PDB entry 9BW1 | electron microscopy, 3.65 A resolution | chains 4 and N of the 24 polymer chains in the assembly

== Chain 4 ==
Molecule: RE_target
Sequence (200 nucleotides; numbered -158 to 41; the number before each row is that of its first residue; numbers below 1 keep their minus sign (DT-158 is residue -158)):
  -158 TCACGGCAAGCTTATCCTTCCAATTTGGACTAGCGGCAAAGTTATGGTTC
  -108 CAAACTGTCAATTTCATCCAAAATTAGCTGACGCAAGAATGAGGGTTGTA
   -58 GTGTTGTTGACGGCAAAGTTATGGTTCCAGTAACGGCAAAGTTATGGGTA
    -8 AAGTCACACTACGTCTTTAATGGGCAGCGCCCACATACGCAGCGATTTCC
Disordered / not traced: -158 to -31, 20-41
Bound ions: Mg2+ near DA-1 (its only coordinating residue here)

== Chain N ==
Name: Integrase
Source organism: Peltigera membranacea
UniProt: A0A235IFR8 (A0A235IFR8_9NOSO); residue numbers follow UniProt; this construct covers 1-898
Sequence (898 residues; row label = number of the first residue in the row):
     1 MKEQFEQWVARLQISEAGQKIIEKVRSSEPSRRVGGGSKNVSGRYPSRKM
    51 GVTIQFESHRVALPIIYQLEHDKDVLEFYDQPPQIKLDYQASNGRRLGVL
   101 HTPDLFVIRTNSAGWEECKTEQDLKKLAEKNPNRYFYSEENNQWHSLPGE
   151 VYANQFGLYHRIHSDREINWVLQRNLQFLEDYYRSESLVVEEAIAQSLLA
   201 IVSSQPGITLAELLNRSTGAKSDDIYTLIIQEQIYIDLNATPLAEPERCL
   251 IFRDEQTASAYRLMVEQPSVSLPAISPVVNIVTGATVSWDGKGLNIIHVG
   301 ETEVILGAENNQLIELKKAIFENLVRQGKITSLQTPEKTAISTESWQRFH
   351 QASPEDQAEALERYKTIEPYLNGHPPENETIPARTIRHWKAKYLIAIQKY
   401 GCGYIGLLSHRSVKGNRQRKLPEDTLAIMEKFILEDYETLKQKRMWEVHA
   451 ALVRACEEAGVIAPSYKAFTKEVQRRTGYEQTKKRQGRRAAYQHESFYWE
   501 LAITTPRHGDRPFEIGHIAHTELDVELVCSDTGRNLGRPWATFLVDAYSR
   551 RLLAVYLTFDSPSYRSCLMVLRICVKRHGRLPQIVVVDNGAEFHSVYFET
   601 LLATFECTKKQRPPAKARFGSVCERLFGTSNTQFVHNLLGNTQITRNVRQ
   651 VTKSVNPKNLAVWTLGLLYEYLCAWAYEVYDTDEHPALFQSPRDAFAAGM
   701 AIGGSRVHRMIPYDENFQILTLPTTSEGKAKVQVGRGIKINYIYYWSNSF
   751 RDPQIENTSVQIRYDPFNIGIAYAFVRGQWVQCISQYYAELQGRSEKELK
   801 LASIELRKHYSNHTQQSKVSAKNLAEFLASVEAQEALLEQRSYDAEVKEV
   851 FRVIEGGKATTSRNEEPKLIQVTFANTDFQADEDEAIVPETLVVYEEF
Disordered / not traced: 264-341, 858-898
Sequence notes: engineered mutation Ala62 (Glu in A0A235IFR8), Ala519 (Asp in A0A235IFR8)

== Interface between chain 4 and chain N ==
Pairs across the interface - 28 pairs, chain 4 then chain N:
  DA-3(4) with Arg646(N), hydrogen bond to the phosphate
  DC-2(4) with Glu624(N), sugar contact; Arg625(N), base contact; Phe627(N), phosphate contact; Gly628(N), sugar contact; Asn631(N), phosphate contact; Arg646(N), salt bridge to the phosphate
  DA-1(4) with Tyr492(N), base contact; Thr521(N), hydrogen bond to the phosphate; Ala617(N), base contact; Glu624(N), base contact
  DC0(4) with His520(N), sugar contact; Thr521(N), phosphate contact; Glu522(N), phosphate contact; Trp540(N), sugar contact
  DT1(4) with Thr521(N), phosphate contact; Glu522(N), sugar contact; Arg538(N), hydrogen bond to the phosphate
  DA2(4) with Arg538(N), salt bridge to the phosphate; Thr642(N), phosphate contact; Thr645(N), phosphate contact; Val648(N), base contact
  DC3(4) with Arg538(N), salt bridge to the phosphate; Thr642(N), phosphate contact; Thr645(N), phosphate contact; Val648(N), hydrogen bond to the base; Lys658(N), sugar contact
  DG4(4) with Lys658(N), salt bridge to the phosphate
Other interface residues (no listed pair), chain N (21 interface residues in all): Arg489, Gln493, Asp524, Val651

== In short ==
8 residues of chain 4 and 21 residues of chain N are in contact; the contacts include 4 hydrogen bonds and 4
salt bridges. Among the polar pairs are DC3(4)-Val648(N), DA-3(4)-Arg646(N) and DA-1(4)-Thr521(N).
Here chain 4 is RE_target and chain N is Integrase (Peltigera membranacea). Entry 9BW1 (TnsABCD-DNA
transpososome) was determined by electron microscopy, deposited together with 8V32.
